1HKW - chains A and B; structure by X-ray diffraction, 2.80 A resolution.

# Chain A (and B)
Name: Diaminopimelate decarboxylase
Source organism: Mycobacterium tuberculosis
Notes: EC 4.1.1.20; chain B of this document is another copy of the same molecule, construct and numbering; everything in this record applies to it too
UniProtKB: P31848 (DCDA_MYCTU); residues 2-447 here = UniProt positions 2-447
Chain sequence (453 residues; numbered 1 to 453; the number before each row is that of its first residue):
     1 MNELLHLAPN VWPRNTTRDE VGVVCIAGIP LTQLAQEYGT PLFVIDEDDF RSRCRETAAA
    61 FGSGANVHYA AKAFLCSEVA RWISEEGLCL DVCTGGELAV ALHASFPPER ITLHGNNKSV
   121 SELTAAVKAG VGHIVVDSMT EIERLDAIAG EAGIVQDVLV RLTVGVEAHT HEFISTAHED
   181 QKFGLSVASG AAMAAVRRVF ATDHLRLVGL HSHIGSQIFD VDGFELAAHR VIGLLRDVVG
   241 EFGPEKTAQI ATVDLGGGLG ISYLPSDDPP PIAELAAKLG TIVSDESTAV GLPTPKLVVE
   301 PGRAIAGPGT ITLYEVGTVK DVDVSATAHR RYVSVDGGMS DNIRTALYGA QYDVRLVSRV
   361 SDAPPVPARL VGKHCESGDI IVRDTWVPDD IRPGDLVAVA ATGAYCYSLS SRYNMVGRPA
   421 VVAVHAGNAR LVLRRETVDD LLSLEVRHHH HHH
Not modelled in the structure: 1, 448-453 (chain B: 1-2, 447-453)
Modified / non-standard residues: Mse1 (selenomethionine); Mse139, Mse193, Mse339, Mse415 (selenomethionine; parent Met)
From the paper describing this entry:
  - self-association interface (contacts with another copy of this molecule); pairs are residue here / residue on that copy: Cys93-Cys375 (disulfide)

# How chain A and chain B interact
Cross-chain cystine bridges: Cys93(A)-Cys375(B), Cys375(A)-Cys93(B)
Pairs across the interface (170; chain A residue first):
  Lys72(A) - Cys375(B)  hydrogen bond (side chain-backbone)
  Lys72(A) - Tyr413(B)
  Lys72(A) - Asn414(B)
  Leu75(A) - Mse415(B)
  Cys76(A) - Glu445(B)
  Ser77(A) - Glu445(B)  hydrogen bond
  Cys93(A) - Cys375(B)  disulfide
  Cys93(A) - Asn414(B)
  Thr94(A) - Lys373(B)
  Thr94(A) - Asn414(B)
  Thr94(A) - Mse415(B)
  Thr94(A) - Val416(B)
  Gly96(A) - Mse415(B)
  Glu97(A) - Asn414(B)  hydrogen bond
  Glu97(A) - Mse415(B)
  Ala99(A) - Val438(B)  hydrophobic
  Val100(A) - Leu442(B)  hydrophobic
  His103(A) - Leu442(B)
  His114(A) - Cys375(B)
  Asn116(A) - Thr318(B)
  Asn116(A) - Ser334(B)  hydrogen bond
  Asn116(A) - Val371(B)
  Asn116(A) - Gly372(B)  hydrogen bond (side chain-backbone)
  Asn116(A) - Lys373(B)
  Asn116(A) - His374(B)
  Asn117(A) - Gly317(B)
  Asn117(A) - Thr318(B)  hydrogen bond
  Asn117(A) - Ser334(B)
  Asn117(A) - Val335(B)  hydrogen bond (side chain-backbone)
  Asn117(A) - Asp336(B)
  Asn117(A) - Lys373(B)
  Glu122(A) - Lys373(B)  salt bridge
  Asp137(A) - Lys320(B)  salt bridge
  Ser138(A) - Thr318(B)
  Arg144(A) - Gly317(B)  hydrogen bond (side chain-backbone)
  Arg144(A) - Thr318(B)
  Arg144(A) - Pro393(B)
  His178(A) - Asp323(B)
  His178(A) - Val324(B)
  His178(A) - Ser325(B)  hydrogen bond (side chain-backbone)
  His178(A) - Ala326(B)  hydrogen bond (side chain-backbone)
  Glu179(A) - Val322(B)
  Glu179(A) - Asp323(B)
  Asp180(A) - Val324(B)
  Asp180(A) - Arg330(B)  salt bridge
  Asp180(A) - Tyr332(B)  hydrogen bond
  Asp180(A) - Arg369(B)  salt bridge
  Gln181(A) - Val322(B)
  Gln181(A) - Tyr332(B)  hydrogen bond (backbone-side chain)
  Gln181(A) - Ser377(B)
  Lys182(A) - Lys320(B)  hydrogen bond (backbone-side chain)
  Lys182(A) - Tyr332(B)
  Lys182(A) - Val371(B)
  Lys182(A) - Gly372(B)  hydrogen bond (side chain-backbone)
  Lys182(A) - Lys373(B)
  Lys182(A) - His374(B)  hydrogen bond (side chain-backbone)
  Lys182(A) - Glu376(B)
  Lys182(A) - Asp379(B)  salt bridge
  Phe183(A) - Lys320(B)
  Phe183(A) - His374(B)
  Phe183(A) - Cys375(B)  hydrophobic
  Phe183(A) - Glu376(B)
  Phe183(A) - Ser377(B)
  Gly184(A) - Lys320(B)  hydrogen bond (backbone-side chain)
  Ser189(A) - Asp323(B)
  Gly317(A) - Asn117(B)
  Gly317(A) - Arg144(B)  hydrogen bond (backbone-side chain)
  Thr318(A) - Asn116(B)
  Thr318(A) - Asn117(B)  hydrogen bond
  Thr318(A) - Ser138(B)
  Lys320(A) - Asp137(B)  salt bridge
  Lys320(A) - Lys182(B)  hydrogen bond (side chain-backbone)
  Lys320(A) - Phe183(B)
  Lys320(A) - Gly184(B)  hydrogen bond (side chain-backbone)
  Val322(A) - Glu179(B)
  Val322(A) - Gln181(B)
  Asp323(A) - His178(B)  salt bridge
  Asp323(A) - Glu179(B)
  Asp323(A) - Ser186(B)
  Asp323(A) - Ser189(B)  hydrogen bond
  Val324(A) - His178(B)
  Val324(A) - Asp180(B)
  Ser325(A) - His178(B)  hydrogen bond (backbone-side chain)
  Ala326(A) - His178(B)  hydrogen bond (backbone-side chain)
  Arg330(A) - Asp180(B)  salt bridge
  Tyr332(A) - Asp180(B)  hydrogen bond
  Tyr332(A) - Gln181(B)  hydrogen bond (side chain-backbone)
  Tyr332(A) - Lys182(B)
  Ser334(A) - Asn116(B)  hydrogen bond
  Ser334(A) - Asn117(B)
  Val335(A) - Asn117(B)  hydrogen bond (backbone-side chain)
  Asp336(A) - Asn117(B)
  Mse339(A) - Leu409(B)  hydrophobic
  Ala346(A) - Leu347(B)  hydrophobic
  Leu347(A) - Ala346(B)
  Leu347(A) - Leu347(B)  hydrophobic
  Tyr348(A) - Glu376(B)  hydrogen bond
  Arg369(A) - Asp180(B)  salt bridge
  Val371(A) - Lys182(B)
  Gly372(A) - Asn116(B)  hydrogen bond (backbone-side chain)
  Gly372(A) - Lys182(B)  hydrogen bond (backbone-side chain)
  Lys373(A) - Thr94(B)
  Lys373(A) - Asn116(B)
  Lys373(A) - Asn117(B)
  Lys373(A) - Glu122(B)  salt bridge
  Lys373(A) - Lys182(B)
  His374(A) - Asn116(B)
  His374(A) - Lys182(B)  hydrogen bond (backbone-side chain)
  His374(A) - Phe183(B)
  Cys375(A) - Lys72(B)
  Cys375(A) - Cys93(B)  disulfide
  Cys375(A) - His114(B)
  Cys375(A) - Phe183(B)  hydrophobic
  Glu376(A) - Lys182(B)
  Glu376(A) - Phe183(B)
  Glu376(A) - Tyr348(B)  hydrogen bond
  Ser377(A) - Gln181(B)
  Ser377(A) - Phe183(B)
  Asp379(A) - Lys182(B)  salt bridge
  Pro393(A) - Arg144(B)
  Tyr405(A) - Tyr413(B)
  Tyr407(A) - Leu444(B)
  Ser408(A) - Arg412(B)
  Ser408(A) - Tyr413(B)
  Leu409(A) - Ser411(B)
  Leu409(A) - Tyr413(B)  hydrophobic
  Ser410(A) - Ser411(B)
  Ser411(A) - Leu409(B)
  Ser411(A) - Ser410(B)
  Arg412(A) - Ser408(B)
  Arg412(A) - Arg412(B)
  Arg412(A) - Arg418(B)
  Tyr413(A) - Lys72(B)
  Tyr413(A) - Tyr405(B)
  Tyr413(A) - Ser408(B)
  Tyr413(A) - Leu409(B)  hydrophobic
  Asn414(A) - Lys72(B)
  Asn414(A) - Cys93(B)
  Asn414(A) - Thr94(B)
  Asn414(A) - Glu97(B)  hydrogen bond
  Mse415(A) - Leu75(B)
  Mse415(A) - Thr94(B)
  Mse415(A) - Gly96(B)
  Mse415(A) - Glu97(B)
  Mse415(A) - Val100(B)
  Val416(A) - Thr94(B)
  Arg418(A) - Arg412(B)
  Arg418(A) - Arg418(B)
  Leu431(A) - Val446(B)
  Val432(A) - Val446(B)
  Leu433(A) - Leu444(B)
  Leu433(A) - Glu445(B)
  Arg434(A) - Ser443(B)  hydrogen bond (side chain-backbone)
  Arg434(A) - Leu444(B)  hydrogen bond (backbone-backbone)
  Glu436(A) - Leu444(B)
  Val438(A) - Ala99(B)  hydrophobic
  Leu442(A) - Val100(B)  hydrophobic
  Leu442(A) - His103(B)
  Ser443(A) - Arg434(B)  hydrogen bond (backbone-side chain)
  Leu444(A) - Tyr407(B)
  Leu444(A) - Val432(B)
  Leu444(A) - Leu433(B)
  Leu444(A) - Arg434(B)  hydrogen bond (backbone-backbone)
  Leu444(A) - Glu436(B)
  Glu445(A) - Cys76(B)
  Glu445(A) - Ser77(B)  hydrogen bond
  Glu445(A) - Val432(B)
  Glu445(A) - Leu433(B)
  Val446(A) - Leu431(B)
  Val446(A) - Val432(B)  hydrogen bond (backbone-backbone)
Interface residues without a listed pair, chain A (83 interface residues in all): Gly115, Leu185, Val319, Ile343, Asp440, Leu441, Arg447
Interface residues without a listed pair, chain B (83 interface residues in all): Gly115, Thr140, Leu185, Mse339, Ile343, Arg430, Asp440

# Summary
Chain A and chain B each contribute 83 residues to their interface, with 2 disulfide bonds, 39 hydrogen bonds
and 11 salt bridges. Polar pairs include Glu122(A)-Lys373(B), Asp137(A)-Lys320(B) and Asp180(A)-Arg330(B). The
paper reports a self-association interface involving Cys93(A).
Chain A and chain B are both Diaminopimelate decarboxylase (Mycobacterium tuberculosis); the structure,
MYCOBACTERIUM DIAMINOPIMELATE DICARBOXYLASE (LysA), was determined by X-ray diffraction (same publication as
1HKV).
